PDB entry 8VIO | electron microscopy, 3.26 A resolution | chains s and a of the 57 polymer chains in the assembly

# Chain s
Protein: 30S ribosomal protein S12
Organism: Mycolicibacterium smegmatis MC2 155
UniProt: A0QS96 (RS12_MYCS2); residues 1-124 here = UniProt positions 1-124
Sequence (124 residues; row label = number of the first residue in the row):
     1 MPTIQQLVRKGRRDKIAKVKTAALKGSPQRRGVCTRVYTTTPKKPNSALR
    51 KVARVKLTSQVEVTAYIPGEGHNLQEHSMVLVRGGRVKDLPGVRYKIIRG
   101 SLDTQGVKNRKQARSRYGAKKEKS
Disordered / not traced: 1, 124
UniProt features mapped onto this chain:
  - modified residue: Asp-89 (3-methylthioaspartic acid)

# Chain a
Molecule: 16S ribosomal RNA
Organism: Mycolicibacterium smegmatis MC2 155
Sequence (1528 nucleotides; row label = number of the first residue in the row):
     1 UUUUUGUUUGGAGAGUUUGAUCCUGGCUCAGGACGAACGCUGGCGGCGUG
    51 CUUAACACAUGCAAGUCGAACGGAAAGGCCCUUUCGGGGGUACUCGAGUG
   101 GCGAACGGGUGAGUAACACGUGGGUGAUCUGCCCUGCACUUUGGGAUAAG
   151 CCUGGGAAACUGGGUCUAAUACCGAAUACACCCUGCUGGUCGCAUGGCCU
   201 GGUAGGGGAAAGCUUUUGCGGUGUGGGAUGGGCCCGCGGCCUAUCAGCUU
   251 GUUGGUGGGGUGAUGGCCUACCAAGGCGACGACGGGUAGCCGGCCUGAGA
   301 GGGUGACCGGCCACACUGGGACUGAGAUACGGCCCAGACUCCUACGGGAG
   351 GCAGCAGUGGGGAAUAUUGCACAAUGGGCGCAAGCCUGAUGCAGCGACGC
   401 CGCGUGAGGGAUGACGGCCUUCGGGUUGUAAACCUCUUUCAGCACAGACG
   451 AAGCGCAAGUGACGGUAUGUGCAGAAGAAGGACCGGCCAACUACGUGCCA
   501 GCAGCCGCGGUAAUACGUAGGGUCCGAGCGUUGUCCGGAAUUACUGGGCG
   551 UAAAGAGCUCGUAGGUGGUUUGUCGCGUUGUUCGUGAAAACUCACAGCUU
   601 AACUGUGGGCGUGCGGGCGAUACGGGCAGACUAGAGUACUGCAGGGGAGA
   651 CUGGAAUUCCUGGUGUAGCGGUGGAAUGCGCAGAUAUCAGGAGGAACACC
   701 GGUGGCGAAGGCGGGUCUCUGGGCAGUAACUGACGCUGAGGAGCGAAAGC
   751 GUGGGGAGCGAACAGGAUUAGAUACCCUGGUAGUCCACGCCGUAAACGGU
   801 GGGUACUAGGUGUGGGUUUCCUUCCUUGGGAUCCGUGCCGUAGCUAACGC
   851 AUUAAGUACCCCGCCUGGGGAGUACGGCCGCAAGGCUAAAACUCAAAGGA
   901 AUUGACGGGGGCCCGCACAAGCGGCGGAGCAUGUGGAUUAAUUCGAUGCA
   951 ACGCGAAGAACCUUACCUGGGUUUGACAUGCACAGGACGCCGGCAGAGAU
  1001 GUCGGUUCCCUUGUGGCCUGUGUGCAGGUGGUGCAUGGCUGUCGUCAGCU
  1051 CGUGUCGUGAGAUGUUGGGUUAAGUCCCGCAACGAGCGCAACCCUUGUCU
  1101 CAUGUUGCCAGCACGUUAUGGUGGGGACUCGUGAGAGACUGCCGGGGUCA
  1151 ACUCGGAGGAAGGUGGGGAUGACGUCAAGUCAUCAUGCCCCUUAUGUCCA
  1201 GGGCUUCACACAUGCUACAAUGGCCGGUACAAAGGGCUGCGAUGCCGUGA
  1251 GGUGGAGCGAAUCCUUUCAAAGCCGGUCUCAGUUCGGAUCGGGGUCUGCA
  1301 ACUCGACCCCGUGAAGUCGGAGUCGCUAGUAAUCGCAGAUCAGCAACGCU
  1351 GCGGUGAAUACGUUCCCGGGCCUUGUACACACCGCCCGUCACGUCAUGAA
  1401 AGUCGGUAACACCCGAAGCCGGUGGCCUAACCCUUGUGGAGGGAGCCGUC
  1451 GAAGGUGGGAUCGGCGAUUGGGACGAAGUCGUAACAAGGUAGCCGUACCG
  1501 GAAGGUGCGGCUGGAUCACCUCCUUUCU
Disordered / not traced: 1-6, 1518-1528

# How chain s and chain a interact
Pairs across the interface - 103 pairs, chain s then chain a:
  Pro-2(s) with G547(a), base contact; G548(a), base contact; C864(a), base contact
  Thr-3(s) with C861(a), base contact; C862(a), hydrogen bond to the phosphate
  Gln-5(s) with G565(a), sugar contact; C862(a), phosphate contact
  Gln-6(s) with C862(a), base contact; G863(a), hydrogen bond to the phosphate
  Leu-7(s) with C544(a), phosphate contact
  Arg-9(s) with C862(a), salt bridge to the phosphate; G863(a), salt bridge to the phosphate
  Lys-10(s) with C864(a), salt bridge to the phosphate
  Arg-12(s) with U542(a), base contact; A543(a), base contact; C544(a), salt bridge to the phosphate; G547(a), hydrogen bond to the base; C865(a), base contact; U866(a), hydrogen bond to the base
  Arg-13(s) with U242(a), salt bridge to the phosphate; U542(a), hydrogen bond to the base
  Asp-14(s) with U542(a), hydrogen bond to the sugar
  Lys-15(s) with G26(a), salt bridge to the phosphate; U541(a), base contact; U542(a), base contact; U866(a), hydrogen bond to the phosphate; G867(a), salt bridge to the phosphate
  Thr-21(s) with G533(a), phosphate contact; U534(a), phosphate contact
  Gly-26(s) with A363(a), base contact
  Ser-27(s) with A363(a), base contact
  Pro-28(s) with A363(a), base contact; U532(a), hydrogen bond to the sugar; G533(a), sugar contact
  Gln-29(s) with A37(a), hydrogen bond to the sugar; C38(a), sugar contact; A363(a), base contact; U532(a), base contact
  Arg-30(s) with A363(a), salt bridge to the phosphate
  Arg-31(s) with G362(a), salt bridge to the phosphate; A363(a), salt bridge to the phosphate
  Lys-44(s) with A1476(a), sugar contact
  Asn-46(s) with G507(a), base contact; C508(a), base contact; G509(a), base contact
  Ser-47(s) with C498(a), hydrogen bond to the base; C499(a), phosphate contact; G509(a), hydrogen bond to the base
  Ala-48(s) with C499(a), hydrogen bond to the phosphate
  Leu-49(s) with A500(a), hydrogen bond to the phosphate
  Arg-50(s) with G501(a), hydrogen bond to the base
  Lys-51(s) with G501(a), salt bridge to the phosphate
  Thr-58(s) with A363(a), phosphate contact
  Tyr-66(s) with C502(a), phosphate contact
  Gly-69(s) with G501(a), phosphate contact; C502(a), hydrogen bond to the phosphate
  Glu-70(s) with A500(a), hydrogen bond to the sugar; G501(a), phosphate contact
  Gly-71(s) with G501(a), phosphate contact
  Leu-81(s) with A363(a), sugar contact
  Arg-83(s) with U531(a), sugar contact; U532(a), sugar contact
  Gly-84(s) with U532(a), sugar contact; G533(a), phosphate contact
  Gly-85(s) with G533(a), phosphate contact
  Lys-88(s) with A503(a), base contact; C506(a), salt bridge to the phosphate
  Asp-89(s) with C502(a), base contact; A503(a), hydrogen bond to the base
  Pro-91(s) with U893(a), phosphate contact
  Arg-94(s) with U893(a), salt bridge to the phosphate
  Ile-98(s) with C38(a), sugar contact
  Ser-101(s) with C38(a), hydrogen bond to the sugar; G39(a), sugar contact
  Asn-109(s) with G517(a), sugar contact; U518(a), phosphate contact
  Arg-110(s) with G517(a), salt bridge to the phosphate; U518(a), phosphate contact
  Lys-111(s) with U518(a), hydrogen bond to the phosphate; A519(a), phosphate contact
  Gln-112(s) with U518(a), phosphate contact
  Ala-113(s) with A482(a), phosphate contact; C483(a), phosphate contact
  Arg-114(s) with C40(a), hydrogen bond to the sugar; G481(a), salt bridge to the phosphate; A482(a), hydrogen bond to the phosphate
  Ser-115(s) with G39(a), hydrogen bond to the sugar; C40(a), sugar contact; G481(a), phosphate contact; A482(a), hydrogen bond to the phosphate
  Arg-116(s) with A482(a), hydrogen bond to the phosphate; C483(a), salt bridge to the phosphate; G530(a), hydrogen bond to the sugar; U531(a), sugar contact
  Tyr-117(s) with C502(a), phosphate contact; A503(a), phosphate contact
  Gly-118(s) with G39(a), sugar contact
  Ala-119(s) with C40(a), sugar contact
  Lys-120(s) with C40(a), phosphate contact; U41(a), salt bridge to the phosphate
  Lys-121(s) with C40(a), phosphate contact; U41(a), hydrogen bond to the phosphate; G481(a), salt bridge to the phosphate
Other interface residues (no listed pair), chain s (62 interface residues in all): Ile-4, Leu-24, Lys-43, Glu-62, Pro-68, Arg-86, Val-87, Gly-92, Arg-99
Other interface residues (no listed pair), chain a (56 interface residues in all): A36, G480, C484, G504, C505, G564, C892, C894, A895, A1396

# Overview
The interface between chain s and chain a involves 62 residues on one side and 56 on the other, with 26
hydrogen bonds and 18 salt bridges. Among the polar pairs are Arg-12(s)/G547(a), Arg-12(s)/U866(a) and
Arg-13(s)/U542(a).
Chain s is 30S ribosomal protein S12 and chain a is 16S ribosomal RNA, both from Mycolicibacterium smegmatis
MC2 155; the structure, Structure of Mycobacterium smegmatis HflX bound to a 70S ribosome, was determined by
electron microscopy (same publication as 8VK0, 8VK7, 8VKI, 8VKW, 8VPK, 8VR4, 8VR8 and 8VRL).
